PDB entry 4RUR | X-ray diffraction, 2.50 A resolution | chains I and Y of the 28 polymer chains in the assembly

# Chain I
Protein: Proteasome subunit beta type-3
Source organism: Saccharomyces cerevisiae
Notes: EC 3.4.25.1
UniProt: P25451 (PSB3_YEAST); residues 0-204 here correspond to UniProt positions 1-205 (UniProt number = residue number + 1)
Amino-acid sequence (205 residues; row label = number of the first residue in the row; numbering starts at 0):
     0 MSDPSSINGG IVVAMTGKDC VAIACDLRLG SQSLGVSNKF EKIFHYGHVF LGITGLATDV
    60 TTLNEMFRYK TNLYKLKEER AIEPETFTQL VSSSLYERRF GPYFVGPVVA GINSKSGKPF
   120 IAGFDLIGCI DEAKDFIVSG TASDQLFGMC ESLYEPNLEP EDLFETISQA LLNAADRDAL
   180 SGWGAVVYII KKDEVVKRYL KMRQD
Disordered / not traced: 0
Ion coordination: Mg2+ site 1: Ala-174, Asp-177, Ser-180; Mg2+ site 2: Asp-204 (shared with Ala-165(Y), Asp-168(Y), Ser-171(Y) of chain Y)
Curated features (UniProtKB/Swiss-Prot):
  - modified residue: Ser-30 (Phosphoserine)
  - cross-link: Lys-69 (Glycyl lysine isopeptide (Lys-Gly) (interchain with G-Cter in ubiquitin))

# Chain Y
Protein: Proteasome subunit beta type-5
Source organism: Saccharomyces cerevisiae
Notes: EC 3.4.25.1
UniProt: P30656 (PSB5_YEAST); residues 1-212 here correspond to UniProt positions 76-287 (UniProt number = residue number + 75)
Amino-acid sequence (212 residues; numbered 1 to 212; the number before each row is that of its first residue):
     1 TTTLAFRFQG GIIVAVDSRA TAGNWVASQT VKKVIEINPF LLGTMAGGAA DCQFWETWLG
    61 SQCRLHELRE KERISVAAAS KILSNLVYQY KGAGLSMGTM ICGYTRKEGP TIYYVDSDGT
   121 RLKGDIFCVG SGQTFAYGVL DSNYKWDLSV EDALYLGKRS ILAAAHRDAY SGGSVNLYHV
   181 TEDGWIYHGN HDVGELFWKV KEEEGSFNNV IG
Ion coordination: Mg2+: Ala-165, Asp-168, Ser-171 (shared with Asp-204(I) of chain I)
Residues lining bound ligands: 3WE ((2E,3aR,14aS)-9-bromo-2-imino-1,2,3,5,6,14a-hexahydro-4H,8H-imidazo[4',5':5,6]pyrrolo[1',2':4,5]pyrazino[1,2-a]indol-8-one): Ala-20, Thr-21, Ala-22, Ala-27, Ser-28, Val-31, Ala-49, Gln-53

# Chain I / chain Y interface
Contacting residue pairs (45):
  Ser-5(I) with Asn-24(Y)
  Arg-27(I) with Ala-169(Y)
  Ser-32(I) with Arg-167(Y); Asp-168(Y); Ala-169(Y), hydrogen bond (backbone-backbone); Tyr-170(Y)
  Leu-33(I) with Phe-135(Y), hydrophobic; Arg-167(Y)
  Gly-34(I) with Arg-167(Y), hydrogen bond (backbone-side chain)
  Asn-37(I) with Asn-209(Y); Val-210(Y)
  Lys-38(I) with Asn-209(Y), hydrogen bond (side chain-backbone)
  Gln-144(I) with Trp-25(Y)
  Asp-175(I) with Gln-29(Y), hydrogen bond (backbone-side chain)
  Arg-176(I) with Trp-25(Y); Val-26(Y), hydrogen bond (side chain-backbone); Ala-27(Y), hydrogen bond (side chain-backbone); Ser-28(Y)
  Asp-177(I) with Asn-24(Y); Val-26(Y)
  Ala-178(I) with Asn-24(Y), hydrogen bond (backbone-backbone); Val-26(Y); Ala-169(Y); Tyr-170(Y), hydrophobic
  Leu-179(I) with Asn-24(Y); Ala-169(Y), hydrophobic
  Trp-182(I) with His-166(Y), hydrogen bond (side chain-backbone); Arg-167(Y)
  Lys-200(I) with Trp-198(Y); Gly-212(Y), hydrogen bond (side chain-backbone)
  Met-201(I) with Trp-198(Y)
  Arg-202(I) with Gly-173(Y), hydrogen bond (side chain-backbone); Asp-192(Y), salt bridge; Val-193(Y); Gly-194(Y)
  Gln-203(I) with His-166(Y), hydrogen bond (backbone-side chain); Phe-197(Y); Trp-198(Y); Val-210(Y)
  Asp-204(I) with Arg-19(Y), salt bridge; Ala-165(Y); Ser-171(Y); Gly-172(Y); Gly-173(Y), hydrogen bond (side chain-backbone); Val-193(Y)
Other interface residues (no listed pair), chain I (21 interface residues in all): Gln-31, Val-35
Other interface residues (no listed pair), chain Y (26 interface residues in all): Ile-211

# Summary
21 residues of chain I face 26 of chain Y across their interface, with 12 hydrogen bonds and 2 salt bridges.
Polar pairs include Arg-202(I)/Asp-192(Y), Asp-204(I)/Arg-19(Y) and Gly-34(I)/Arg-167(Y). Chain Y binds
compound 3WE. The Mg2+ site 1 is built by Ala-174(I), Asp-177(I) and Ser-180(I).
Here chain I is Proteasome subunit beta type-3 and chain Y is Proteasome subunit beta type-5, both from
Saccharomyces cerevisiae. Entry 4RUR (Yeast 20S proteasome in complex with the alkaloid indolo-phakellin (4))
was determined by X-ray diffraction.
